PDB entry 5GM6 | electron microscopy, 3.50 A resolution | chains A and E of the 46 polymer chains in the assembly

Chain A:
Molecule: Pre-mRNA-splicing factor 8
From: Saccharomyces cerevisiae (strain ATCC 204508 / S288c)
Reference sequence: P33334 (PRP8_YEAST); residues 128-2413 here = UniProt positions 128-2413
Sequence (2287 residues; row label = number of the first residue in the row):
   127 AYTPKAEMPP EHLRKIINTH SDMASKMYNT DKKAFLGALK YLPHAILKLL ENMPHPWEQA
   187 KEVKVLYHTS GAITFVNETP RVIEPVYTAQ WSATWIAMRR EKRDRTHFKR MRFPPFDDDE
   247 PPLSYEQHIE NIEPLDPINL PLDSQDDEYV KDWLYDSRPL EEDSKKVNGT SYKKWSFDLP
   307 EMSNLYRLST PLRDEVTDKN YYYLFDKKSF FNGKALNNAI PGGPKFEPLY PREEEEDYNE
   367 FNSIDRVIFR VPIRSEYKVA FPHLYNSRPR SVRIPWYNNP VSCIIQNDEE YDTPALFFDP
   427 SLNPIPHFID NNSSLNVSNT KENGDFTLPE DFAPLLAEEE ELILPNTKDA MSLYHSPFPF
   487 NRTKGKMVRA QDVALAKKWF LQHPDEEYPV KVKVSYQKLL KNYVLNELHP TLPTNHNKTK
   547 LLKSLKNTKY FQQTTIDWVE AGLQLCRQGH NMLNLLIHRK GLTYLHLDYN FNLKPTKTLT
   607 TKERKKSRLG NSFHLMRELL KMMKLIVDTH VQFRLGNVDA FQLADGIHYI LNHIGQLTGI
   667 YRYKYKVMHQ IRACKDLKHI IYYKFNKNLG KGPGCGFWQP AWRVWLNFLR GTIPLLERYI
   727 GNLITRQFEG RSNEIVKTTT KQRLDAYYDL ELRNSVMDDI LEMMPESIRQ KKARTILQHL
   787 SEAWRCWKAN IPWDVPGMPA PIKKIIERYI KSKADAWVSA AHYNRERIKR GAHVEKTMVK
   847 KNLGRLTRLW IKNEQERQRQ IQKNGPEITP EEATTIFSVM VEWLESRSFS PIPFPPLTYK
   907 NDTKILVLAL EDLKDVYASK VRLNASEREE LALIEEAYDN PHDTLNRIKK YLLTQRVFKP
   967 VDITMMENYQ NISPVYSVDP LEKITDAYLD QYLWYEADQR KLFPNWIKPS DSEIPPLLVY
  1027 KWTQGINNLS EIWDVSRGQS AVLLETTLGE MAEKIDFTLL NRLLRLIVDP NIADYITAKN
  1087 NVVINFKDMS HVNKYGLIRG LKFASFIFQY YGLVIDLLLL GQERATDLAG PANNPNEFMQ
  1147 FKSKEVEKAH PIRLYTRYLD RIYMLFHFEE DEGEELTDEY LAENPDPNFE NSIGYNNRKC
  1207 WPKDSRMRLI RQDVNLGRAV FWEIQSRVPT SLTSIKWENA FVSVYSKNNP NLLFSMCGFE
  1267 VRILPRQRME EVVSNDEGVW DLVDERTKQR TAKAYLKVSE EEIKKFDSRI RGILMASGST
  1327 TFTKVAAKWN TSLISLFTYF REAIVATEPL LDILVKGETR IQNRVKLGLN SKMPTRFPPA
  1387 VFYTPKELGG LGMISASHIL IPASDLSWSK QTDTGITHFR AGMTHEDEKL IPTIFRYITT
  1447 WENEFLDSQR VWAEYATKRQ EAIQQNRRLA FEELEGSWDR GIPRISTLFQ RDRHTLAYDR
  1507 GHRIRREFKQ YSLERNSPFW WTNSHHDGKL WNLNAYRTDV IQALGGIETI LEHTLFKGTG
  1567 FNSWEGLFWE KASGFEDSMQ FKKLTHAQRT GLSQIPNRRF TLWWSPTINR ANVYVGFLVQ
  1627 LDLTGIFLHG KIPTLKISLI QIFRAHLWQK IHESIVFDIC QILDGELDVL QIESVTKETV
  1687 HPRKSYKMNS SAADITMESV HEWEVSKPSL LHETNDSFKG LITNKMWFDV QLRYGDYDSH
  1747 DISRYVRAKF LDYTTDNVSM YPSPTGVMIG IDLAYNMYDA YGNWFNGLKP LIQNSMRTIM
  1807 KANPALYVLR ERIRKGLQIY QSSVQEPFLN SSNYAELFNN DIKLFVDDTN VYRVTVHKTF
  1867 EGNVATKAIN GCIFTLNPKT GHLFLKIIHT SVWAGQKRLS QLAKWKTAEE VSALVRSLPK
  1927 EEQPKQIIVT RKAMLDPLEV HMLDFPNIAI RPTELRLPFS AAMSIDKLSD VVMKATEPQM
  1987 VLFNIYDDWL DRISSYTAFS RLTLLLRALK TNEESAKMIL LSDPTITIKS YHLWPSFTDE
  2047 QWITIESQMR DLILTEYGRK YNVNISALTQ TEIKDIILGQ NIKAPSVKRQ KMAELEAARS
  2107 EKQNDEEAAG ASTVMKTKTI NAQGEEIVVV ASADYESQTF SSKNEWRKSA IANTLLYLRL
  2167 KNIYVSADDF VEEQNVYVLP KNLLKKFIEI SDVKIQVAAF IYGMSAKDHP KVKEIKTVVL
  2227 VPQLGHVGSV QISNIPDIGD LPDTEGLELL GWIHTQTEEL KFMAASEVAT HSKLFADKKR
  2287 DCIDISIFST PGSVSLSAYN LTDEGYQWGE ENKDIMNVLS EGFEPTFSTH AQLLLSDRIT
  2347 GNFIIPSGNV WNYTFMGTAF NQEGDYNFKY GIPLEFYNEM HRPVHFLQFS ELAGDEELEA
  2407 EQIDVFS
Disordered / not traced: 432-450, 2086-2148, 2397-2401
Construct notes: insertion (127)

Chain E:
Molecule: Saccharomyces cerevisiae strain T.52_2H chromosome XII sequence
From: Saccharomyces cerevisiae
Sequence (112 nucleotides; numbered 1 to 112; the number before each row is that of its first residue):
     1 GUUCGCGAAG UAACCCUUCG UGGACAUUUG GUCAAUUUGA AACAAUACAG AGAUGAUCAG
    61 CAGUUCCCCU GCAUAAGGAU GAACCGUUUU ACAAAGAGAU UUAUUUCGUU UU
Disordered / not traced: 104-112
Bound ions: Mg2+ site 1: A59, G60; Mg2+ site 2: C61, G77; Mg2+ site 3 near G81 (its only coordinating residue here)

Interface between chain A and chain E:
Contacting residue pairs (54):
  Ser151(A) - A35(E)  sugar contact
  Lys152(A) - U36(E)  phosphate contact
  Met153(A) - A35(E)  phosphate contact
  Thr156(A) - C33(E)  base contact
  Lys555(A) - G30(E)  phosphate contact
  Lys555(A) - G31(E)  salt bridge to the phosphate
  Lys586(A) - U70(E)  phosphate contact
  Lys586(A) - G71(E)  salt bridge to the phosphate
  Thr606(A) - A44(E)  hydrogen bond to the phosphate
  Thr606(A) - A45(E)  phosphate contact
  Lys608(A) - C43(E)  salt bridge to the phosphate
  Lys608(A) - A44(E)  phosphate contact
  Glu609(A) - C43(E)  hydrogen bond to the sugar
  Glu609(A) - A44(E)  sugar contact
  Lys611(A) - U70(E)  sugar contact
  Lys611(A) - G78(E)  sugar contact
  Arg614(A) - U70(E)  hydrogen bond to the sugar
  Leu615(A) - G71(E)  phosphate contact
  Gly616(A) - G71(E)  phosphate contact
  Gly616(A) - C72(E)  phosphate contact
  Asn617(A) - C72(E)  hydrogen bond to the phosphate
  Ser618(A) - C72(E)  hydrogen bond to the phosphate
  Arg724(A) - C72(E)  base contact
  Tyr725(A) - C72(E)  sugar contact
  Asn728(A) - C72(E)  hydrogen bond to the sugar
  Asn728(A) - A73(E)  phosphate contact
  Leu729(A) - C72(E)  phosphate contact
  Arg732(A) - G71(E)  salt bridge to the phosphate
  Arg732(A) - C72(E)  salt bridge to the phosphate
  Arg732(A) - A73(E)  salt bridge to the phosphate
  Arg737(A) - C69(E)  salt bridge to the phosphate
  Arg737(A) - U70(E)  salt bridge to the phosphate
  Arg737(A) - G71(E)  hydrogen bond to the base
  Ile741(A) - U74(E)  phosphate contact
  Val742(A) - U74(E)  sugar contact
  Lys743(A) - A75(E)  phosphate contact
  Thr744(A) - U74(E)  phosphate contact
  Thr744(A) - A75(E)  hydrogen bond to the phosphate
  Thr746(A) - A76(E)  hydrogen bond to the phosphate
  Gln748(A) - C61(E)  hydrogen bond to the sugar
  Gln748(A) - A62(E)  hydrogen bond to the phosphate
  Gln748(A) - A76(E)  hydrogen bond to the phosphate
  Gln748(A) - G77(E)  phosphate contact
  Arg749(A) - C61(E)  sugar contact
  Arg749(A) - A62(E)  salt bridge to the phosphate
  Arg749(A) - A75(E)  salt bridge to the phosphate
  Arg749(A) - A76(E)  salt bridge to the phosphate
  Ala752(A) - A62(E)  sugar contact
  Tyr753(A) - A62(E)  phosphate contact
  Tyr753(A) - G63(E)  hydrogen bond to the phosphate
  Leu756(A) - G63(E)  sugar contact
  Thr1591(A) - U57(E)  sugar contact
  His1592(A) - U57(E)  hydrogen bond to the sugar
  His1592(A) - C58(E)  sugar contact
Also at the interface, not in a pair above, chain A (35 interface residues in all): Lys612, Ala1593
Also at the interface, not in a pair above, chain E (24 interface residues in all): A42

Summary:
The interface between chain A and chain E involves 35 residues on one side and 24 on the other; the contacts
include 14 hydrogen bonds and 11 salt bridges. Polar pairs include Arg737(A)-G71(E), Glu609(A)-C43(E) and
Arg614(A)-U70(E).
Chain A is Pre-mRNA-splicing factor 8 (Saccharomyces cerevisiae (strain ATCC 204508 / S288c)) and chain E is
Saccharomyces cerevisiae strain T.52_2H chromosome XII sequence (Saccharomyces cerevisiae); the structure,
Cryo-EM structure of the activated spliceosome (Bact complex) at 3.5 angstrom resolution, was determined by
electron microscopy.
